PDB entry 6ESG | electron microscopy, 5.40 A resolution (low resolution: residue-level contacts below are approximate; hydrogen-bond / salt-bridge calls are withheld) | chains B and I of the 10 polymer chains in the assembly

[Chain B]
Molecule: Histone H4
Source organism: Xenopus laevis
UniProt: P62799 (H4_XENLA); residues 1-102 here correspond to UniProt positions 2-103 (UniProt number = residue number + 1)
Chain sequence (102 residues; numbered 1 to 102; the number before each row is that of its first residue):
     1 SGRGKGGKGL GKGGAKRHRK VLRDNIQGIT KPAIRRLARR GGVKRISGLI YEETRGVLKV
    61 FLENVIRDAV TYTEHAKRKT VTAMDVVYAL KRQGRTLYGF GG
Unresolved in the structure: 1-23, 102
Swiss-Prot annotation at these positions:
  - DNA-binding region: Lys16 to Lys20
  - modified residue: Ser1 (N-acetylserine), Arg3 (Asymmetric dimethylarginine), Lys5 (N6-(2-hydroxyisobutyryl)lysine), Lys8 (N6-(2-hydroxyisobutyryl)lysine), Lys12 (N6-(2-hydroxyisobutyryl)lysine), Lys16 (N6-(2-hydroxyisobutyryl)lysine), Lys20 (N6,N6,N6-trimethyllysine), Lys31 (N6-(2-hydroxyisobutyryl)lysine), Lys44 (N6-(2-hydroxyisobutyryl)lysine), Ser47 (Phosphoserine), Tyr51 (Phosphotyrosine), Lys59 (N6-(2-hydroxyisobutyryl)lysine), Lys77 (N6-(2-hydroxyisobutyryl)lysine), Lys79 (N6-(2-hydroxyisobutyryl)lysine), Tyr88 (Phosphotyrosine), Lys91 (N6-(2-hydroxyisobutyryl)lysine)
  - cross-link (Glycyl lysine isopeptide (Lys-Gly)): Lys31 (interchain with G-Cter in UFM1), Lys91 (interchain with G-Cter in ubiquitin)

[Chain I]
Molecule: 147-nt DNA strand
Source organism: synthetic construct
Sequence (147 nucleotides; each row starts with the number of its first residue; numbers below 1 keep their minus sign (DA-73 is residue -73)):
   -73 ACAGGATGTA TATATCTGAC ACGTGCCTGG AGACTAGGGA GTAATCCCCT TGGCGGTTAA
   -13 AACGCGGGGG ACAGCGCGTA CGTGCGTTTA AGCGGTGCTA GAGCTGTCTA CGACCAATTG
    47 AGCGGCCTCG GCACCGGGAT TCTCCAG
Unresolved in the structure: -73 to -68

[Chain B / chain I interface]
Contacting residue pairs (9):
  Thr30(B) - DA-13(I)
  Thr30(B) - DA-12(I)
  Lys31(B) - DA-12(I)
  Pro32(B) - DA-13(I)
  Pro32(B) - DA-12(I)
  Arg36(B) - DA-13(I)
  Lys44(B) - DG-4(I)
  Arg45(B) - DG-4(I)
  Lys77(B) - DG-33(I)
Also at the interface, not in a pair above, chain I (5 interface residues in all): DA-3

[Summary]
7 residues of chain B and 5 residues of chain I are in contact. Curated annotation (UniProt) lists a
DNA-binding region on chain B.
Chain B is Histone H4 (Xenopus laevis) and chain I is a 147-nt DNA strand (synthetic construct); the
structure, Nucleosome breathing : Class 2, was determined by electron microscopy, deposited together with
6ESF, 6ESH and 6ESI.
